3HD7 - chains B and D of the 4 polymer chains in the assembly; structure by X-ray diffraction, 3.40 A resolution.

[Chain B]
Name: Syntaxin-1A
Organism: Rattus norvegicus
Notes: fragment: C-terminal fragment
UniProt: P32851 (STX1A_RAT); residue numbers follow UniProt; this construct covers 183-288
Sequence (109 residues; numbered 180 to 288; the number before each row is that of its first residue):
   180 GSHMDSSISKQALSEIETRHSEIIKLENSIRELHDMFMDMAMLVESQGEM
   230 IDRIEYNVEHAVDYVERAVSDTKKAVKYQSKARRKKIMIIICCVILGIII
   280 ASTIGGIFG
Unresolved in the structure: 180-188, 287-288
Sequence notes: expression tag (180-182)
Curated features (UniProtKB/Swiss-Prot):
  - site: K253, A254 (Microbial infection: Cleavage)
  - modified residue: S188 (Phosphoserine)
  - cross-link (Glycyl lysine isopeptide (Lys-Gly)): K252 (interchain with G-Cter in SUMO), K253 (interchain with G-Cter in SUMO), K256 (interchain with G-Cter in SUMO)
What the authors report for this chain:
  - contacts within the chain: K253-Y257, K256-Y257, Y257-K260
  - mutagenesis - Y257A: decreased stability
  - mutagenesis - K256A, Q258A, K260A, R262A, R263A, K264A, K265A: unchanged stability

[Chain D]
Name: Synaptosomal-associated protein 25
Organism: Rattus norvegicus
Notes: fragment: C-terminal fragment
UniProt: P60881 (SNP25_RAT); numbering as in UniProt (aligned over 141-204)
Sequence (68 residues; numbered 137 to 204; the number before each row is that of its first residue):
   137 GSHMARENEMDENLEQVSGIIGNLRHMALDMGNEIDTQNRQIDRIMEKAD
   187 SNKTRIDEANQRATKMLG
Unresolved in the structure: 137, 201-204
Sequence notes: expression tag (137-140)
Curated features (UniProtKB/Swiss-Prot):
  - site ((Microbial infection) Cleavage): R180, I181, Q197, R198
  - modified residue (Phosphoserine): S154, S187

[Interface between chain B and chain D]
Contacting residue pairs (7; chain B residue first):
  R198(B) - E143(D)  salt bridge
  I202(B) - M146(D)  hydrophobic
  I209(B) - V153(D)  hydrophobic
  L212(B) - L160(D)  hydrophobic
  F216(B) - L160(D)  hydrophobic
  M219(B) - M167(D)  hydrophobic
  V244(B) - I192(D)  hydrophobic
Interface residues without a listed pair, chain B (8 interface residues in all): L205
Interface residues without a listed pair, chain D (10 interface residues in all): L150, I157, M163, A164

[Overview]
8 residues of chain B face 10 of chain D across their interface, with 1 salt bridge. Its one salt-bridged
contact is R198(B)-E143(D). The paper reports that Y257A of chain B reduces stability; contacts within the
chain involving Y257(B), K253(B) and K256(B) among others; 8 substitutions were tested in all.
Chain B is Syntaxin-1A and chain D is Synaptosomal-associated protein 25, both from Rattus norvegicus; the
structure, HELICAL EXTENSION OF THE NEURONAL SNARE COMPLEX INTO THE MEMBRANE, spacegroup C 1 2 1, was
determined by X-ray diffraction together with 3IPD from the same study.
